9HML - chains B and C of the 3 polymer chains in the assembly; structure by X-ray diffraction, 2.17 A resolution.

# Chain B
Name: KIR2DL protein
Source organism: Homo sapiens
UniProtKB: A0A191URJ7 (A0A191URJ7_HUMAN); residue numbers follow UniProt; this construct covers 27-219
Amino-acid sequence (204 residues; numbered 25 to 228; the number before each row is that of its first residue):
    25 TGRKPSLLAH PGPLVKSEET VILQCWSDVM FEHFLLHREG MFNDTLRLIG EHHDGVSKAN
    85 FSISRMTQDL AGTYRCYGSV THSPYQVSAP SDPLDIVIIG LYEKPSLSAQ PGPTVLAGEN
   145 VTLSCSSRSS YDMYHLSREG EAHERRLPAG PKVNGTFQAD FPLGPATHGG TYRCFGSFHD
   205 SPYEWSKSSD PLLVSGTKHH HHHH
Unresolved in the structure: 25-26, 134-140, 189-193, 220-228
Disulfide bonds: Cys-49/Cys-100, Cys-149/Cys-198
Glycans and other covalent adducts: glycan linked to Asn-67; N-acetylglucosamine (NAG) linked to Asn-84
Construct notes: expression tag (25-26, 220-228)
Reported in the primary citation:
  - post-translational modification sites: Asn-67

# Chain C
Name: nanobody Nb1
Source organism: Escherichia coli
Notes: antibody fragment or engineered binder
Amino-acid sequence (126 residues; row label = number of the first residue in the row):
     1 QRQLVESGGG LVQPGGSLRL SCAASGRSFS DYTMGWFRQA PGKEREFVAA ISWSGGSTYA
    61 DSVKGRFIIS RDNVKNTVYL QMNSLEPEDT AVYYCAAERT GWSSEYDYWG KGTPVTVSSG
   121 HHHHHH
Unresolved in the structure: 120-126
Disulfide bonds: Cys-22/Cys-95

# How chain B and chain C interact
Pairs across the interface - 37 pairs, chain B then chain C:
  His-34(B) with Asp-31(C), salt bridge; Trp-53(C)
  Pro-35(B) with Trp-53(C); Thr-100(C); Trp-102(C), hydrogen bond (backbone-side chain)
  Gly-36(B) with Gly-101(C); Trp-102(C)
  Pro-37(B) with Gly-101(C); Trp-102(C)
  Leu-38(B) with Gly-101(C), hydrogen bond (backbone-backbone); Trp-102(C)
  Lys-40(B) with Glu-98(C), salt bridge; Ser-104(C)
  Glu-43(B) with Glu-98(C)
  Thr-44(B) with Trp-53(C)
  Ile-46(B) with Trp-53(C), hydrophobic
  Ile-123(B) with Ser-103(C); Ser-104(C)
  Gly-124(B) with Ser-104(C)
  Lys-128(B) with Glu-105(C)
  Glu-163(B) with Gln-1(C); Arg-99(C), salt bridge
  Gly-164(B) with Trp-102(C)
  Glu-165(B) with Trp-102(C)
  Ala-166(B) with Trp-102(C)
  Arg-197(B) with Trp-102(C); Ser-103(C); Asp-107(C), salt bridge; Tyr-108(C), hydrogen bond
  Phe-199(B) with Trp-102(C)
  Lys-211(B) with Ser-104(C); Glu-105(C)
  Ser-212(B) with Ser-103(C), hydrogen bond; Ser-104(C), hydrogen bond (backbone-side chain); Glu-105(C)
  Pro-215(B) with Asp-107(C); Tyr-108(C)
Also at the interface, not in a pair above, chain B (24 interface residues in all): Ser-161, Arg-162, Thr-195
Also at the interface, not in a pair above, chain C (14 interface residues in all): Tyr-32

# Overview
Chain B and chain C form an interface of 24 and 14 residues respectively; the contacts include 5 hydrogen
bonds and 4 salt bridges. Polar contacts include His-34(B)/Asp-31(C), Lys-40(B)/Glu-98(C) and
Glu-163(B)/Arg-99(C). N-acetylglucosamine is covalently linked to Asn-84(B). The paper reports a modification
site at Asn-67(B).
Chain B is KIR2DL protein (Homo sapiens) and chain C is nanobody Nb1 (Escherichia coli); the structure,
KIR2DL1 bound to RIFIN PfKE01_040007400, was determined by X-ray diffraction (same publication as 9F2D).
